Entry 6VX4 (electron microscopy, 3.12 A resolution); this record covers chains B and G of the 9 polymer chains in the assembly.

== Chain B ==
Protein: Pertussis like toxin subunit B
Organism: Salmonella enterica subsp. enterica serovar Typhi str. CT18
UniProt: A0A286LNT9 (A0A286LNT9_SALET); numbering as in UniProt (aligned over 24-137)
Chain sequence (114 residues; numbered 24 to 137; the number before each row is that of its first residue):
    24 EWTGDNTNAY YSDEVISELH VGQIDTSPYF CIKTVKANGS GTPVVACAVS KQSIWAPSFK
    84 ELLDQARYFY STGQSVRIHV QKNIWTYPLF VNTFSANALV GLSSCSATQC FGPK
Disulfide bonds: C54-C70, C128-C133

== Chain G ==
Protein: Pertussis toxin-like subunit ArtA
Organism: Salmonella enterica subsp. enterica serovar Typhi str. CT18
UniProt: A0A3Z7CEY9 (A0A3Z7CEY9_SALET); residues 19-242 here = UniProt positions 19-242
Chain sequence (224 residues; row label = number of the first residue in the row):
    19 VDFVYRVDST PPDVIFRDGF SLLGYNRNFQ QFISGRSCSG GSSDSRYIAT TSSVNQTYAI
    79 ARAYYSRSTF KGNLYRYQIR ADNNFYSLLP SITYLETQGG HFNAYEKTMM RLQREYVSTL
   139 SILPENIQKA VALVYDSATG LVKDGVSTMN ASYLGLSTTS NPGVIPFLPE PQTYTQQRID
   199 AFGPLISSCF SIGSVCHSHR GQRADVYNMS FYDARPVIEL ILSK
Disulfide bonds: C56-C207

== How chain B and chain G interact ==
Contacting residue pairs (33; chain B residue first):
  V38(B) - R80(G)
  S40(B) - R80(G)
  K56(B) - A156(G)  hydrogen bond (side chain-backbone)
  K56(B) - T157(G)
  V58(B) - R80(G)
  V58(B) - T157(G)
  V58(B) - L159(G)  hydrophobic
  K59(B) - L159(G)
  A60(B) - N73(G)
  A60(B) - Y76(G)
  N61(B) - Y76(G)
  G62(B) - L159(G)
  G62(B) - V160(G)
  S63(B) - L159(G)
  G64(B) - L159(G)
  P66(B) - T157(G)
  D87(B) - I239(G)
  D87(B) - S241(G)
  D87(B) - K242(G)
  R90(B) - I239(G)
  Y91(B) - I239(G)  hydrophobic
  Y91(B) - L240(G)  hydrophobic
  Y93(B) - P202(G)
  S94(B) - P202(G)
  S94(B) - L203(G)  hydrogen bond (backbone-backbone)
  S94(B) - V235(G)
  S94(B) - I239(G)
  T95(B) - L130(G)
  T95(B) - P202(G)
  T95(B) - L203(G)
  G96(B) - P202(G)
  Q97(B) - R129(G)  hydrogen bond
  Q97(B) - L130(G)
Interface residues without a listed pair, chain B (20 interface residues in all): S98
Interface residues without a listed pair, chain G (18 interface residues in all): G158, K161

== Overview ==
20 residues of chain B and 18 residues of chain G are in contact; the contacts include 3 hydrogen bonds. Polar
contacts include K56(B)-A156(G), Q97(B)-R129(G) and S94(B)-L203(G).
Chain B is Pertussis like toxin subunit B and chain G is Pertussis toxin-like subunit ArtA, both from
Salmonella enterica subsp. enterica serovar Typhi str. CT18; the structure, Density-fitted Model Structure of
Antibody Variable Domains of TyTx11 in Complex with Typhoid Toxin, was determined by electron microscopy.
